4MI4 - chains A and C of the 3 polymer chains in the assembly; structure by X-ray diffraction, 1.85 A resolution.

Chain A (and C):
Name: Spermidine n1-acetyltransferase
From: Vibrio cholerae O1 biovar El tor
Notes: chain C of this document is another copy of the same molecule, construct and numbering; everything in this record applies to it too
UniProt: Q9KL03 (Q9KL03_VIBCH); numbering as in UniProt (aligned over 1-173)
Amino-acid sequence (197 residues; numbered -23 to 173; the number before each row is that of its first residue; numbers below 1 keep their minus sign (Met-23 is residue -23)):
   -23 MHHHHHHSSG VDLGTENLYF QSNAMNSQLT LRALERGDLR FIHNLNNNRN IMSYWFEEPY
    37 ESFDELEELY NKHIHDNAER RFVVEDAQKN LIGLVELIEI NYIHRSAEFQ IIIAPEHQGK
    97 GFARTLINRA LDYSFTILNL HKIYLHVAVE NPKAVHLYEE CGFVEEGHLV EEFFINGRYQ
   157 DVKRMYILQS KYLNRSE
Not modelled in the structure: -23 to 1, 172-173 (chain C: -23 to 3)
Differences from the reference sequence: expression tag (-23 to 0)
Residues lining bound ligands:
  - spermine (SPM), molecule 1: Asn22, Glu33, Glu34, Tyr36, Glu37, Glu41
  - spermine (SPM), molecule 2: His49, Ile50, His51, Asp52, Glu55, Arg56, Tyr78
Reported in the primary citation:
  - binding site for spermine: Asn22, Met28, Glu33, Glu34, Glu37, Glu41, His49, Ile50, Asp52, Glu55, Glu72
  - allosteric site: Phe17 to Arg57, Leu70, Glu72, Ile88
  - conformationally variable residues (loop rearrangement): Phe32
  - specificity-determining residues: Glu33, Glu75, Glu84 (proposed by the authors, not directly observed)
  - catalytic residues: Tyr134 (citing earlier work)

Interface between chain A and chain C:
Contacting residue pairs (42; chain A residue first):
  Phe32(A) - His80(C)  hydrogen bond (backbone-side chain)
  Glu34(A) - Ile79(C)
  Tyr78(A) - Glu34(C)  hydrogen bond
  Ile79(A) - Glu34(C)
  His80(A) - Phe32(C)  hydrogen bond (side chain-backbone)
  His80(A) - Glu148(C)
  His80(A) - Phe149(C)
  His80(A) - Phe150(C)  hydrogen bond (side chain-backbone)
  His80(A) - Tyr155(C)
  Arg81(A) - Tyr155(C)  hydrogen bond
  His117(A) - Glu147(C)  salt bridge
  His117(A) - Tyr155(C)
  Lys118(A) - Val146(C)  hydrogen bond (side chain-backbone)
  Lys118(A) - Glu147(C)
  Lys118(A) - Glu148(C)  salt bridge
  Glu142(A) - Gly143(C)
  Glu142(A) - His144(C)  hydrogen bond (backbone-backbone)
  Glu142(A) - Leu145(C)
  Glu142(A) - Val146(C)  hydrogen bond (side chain-backbone)
  Gly143(A) - Glu142(C)
  Gly143(A) - Gly143(C)
  His144(A) - Glu142(C)  hydrogen bond (backbone-backbone)
  Leu145(A) - Glu142(C)
  Leu145(A) - Arg160(C)
  Val146(A) - Lys118(C)  hydrogen bond (backbone-side chain)
  Val146(A) - Glu142(C)  hydrogen bond (backbone-side chain)
  Val146(A) - Tyr162(C)
  Glu147(A) - His117(C)  salt bridge
  Glu147(A) - Lys118(C)
  Glu147(A) - Leu164(C)
  Glu148(A) - His80(C)
  Glu148(A) - Lys118(C)  salt bridge
  Glu148(A) - Arg160(C)  salt bridge
  Phe149(A) - His80(C)
  Phe150(A) - His80(C)  hydrogen bond (backbone-side chain)
  Tyr155(A) - His80(C)  hydrogen bond (side chain-backbone)
  Tyr155(A) - Arg81(C)
  Tyr155(A) - His117(C)
  Arg160(A) - Leu145(C)
  Arg160(A) - Glu148(C)  salt bridge
  Tyr162(A) - Val146(C)
  Leu164(A) - Glu147(C)

Overview:
21 residues of chain A and 20 residues of chain C are in contact; the contacts include 13 hydrogen bonds and 6
salt bridges. Polar contacts include His117(A)-Glu147(C), Lys118(A)-Glu148(C) and Glu148(A)-Arg160(C). Chain A
binds spermine. From the paper: the catalytic residue Tyr134(A); a binding site for spermine at Asn22(A),
Met28(A) and Glu33(A) among others.
Chain A and chain C are both Spermidine n1-acetyltransferase (Vibrio cholerae O1 biovar El tor); the
structure, Crystal structure of spermidine N-acetyltransferase from Vibrio cholerae in complex with spermine,
was determined by X-ray diffraction, deposited together with 4R57, 4R87, 4NCZ, 4MHD and 4JJX.
